PDB entry 1RYP | X-ray diffraction, 1.90 A resolution | chains C and D of the 28 polymer chains in the assembly

Chain C:
Molecule: 20S proteasome
Organism: Saccharomyces cerevisiae
Notes: EC 3.4.99.46; engineered mutation(s): CHAINS H, V, T1A, CHAIN L, Z, K33R
UniProtKB: P23638 (PSA4_YEAST); residue numbers follow UniProt; this construct covers 2-245
Sequence (244 residues; each row starts with the number of its first residue):
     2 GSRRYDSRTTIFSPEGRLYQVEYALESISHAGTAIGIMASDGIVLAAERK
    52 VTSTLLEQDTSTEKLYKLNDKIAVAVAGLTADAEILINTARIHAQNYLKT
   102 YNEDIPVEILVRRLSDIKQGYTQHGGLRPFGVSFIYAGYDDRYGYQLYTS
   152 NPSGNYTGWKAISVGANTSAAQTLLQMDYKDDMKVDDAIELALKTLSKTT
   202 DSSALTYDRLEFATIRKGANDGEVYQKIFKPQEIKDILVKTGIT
Curated features (UniProtKB/Swiss-Prot):
  - cross-link (Glycyl lysine isopeptide (Lys-Gly)): K100 (interchain with G-Cter in ubiquitin), K199 (interchain with G-Cter in ubiquitin), K231 (interchain with G-Cter in ubiquitin)

Chain D:
Molecule: 20S proteasome
Organism: Saccharomyces cerevisiae
Notes: EC 3.4.99.46; engineered mutation(s): CHAINS H, V, T1A, CHAIN L, Z, K33R
UniProtKB: P40303 (PSA7_YEAST); numbering as in UniProt (aligned over 3-243)
Sequence (241 residues; each row starts with the number of its first residue):
     3 GYDRALSIFSPDGHIFQVEYALEAVKRGTCAVGVKGKNCVVLGCERRSTL
    53 KLQDTRITPSKVSKIDSHVVLSFSGLNADSRILIEKARVEAQSHRLTLED
   103 PVTVEYLTRYVAGVQQRYTQSGGVRPFGVSTLIAGFDPRDDEPKLYQTEP
   153 SGIYSSWSAQTIGRNSKTVREFLEKNYDRKEPPATVEECVKLTVRSLLEV
   203 VQTGAKNIEITVVKPDSDIVALSSEEINQYVTQIEQEKQEQ
Curated features (UniProtKB/Swiss-Prot):
  - modified residue: T60 (Phosphothreonine)

Interface between chain C and chain D:
Pairs across the interface (67; chain C residue first):
  R4(C) - R6(D)  hydrogen bond (backbone-side chain)
  D7(C) - Y4(D)  hydrogen bond
  D7(C) - R6(D)  salt bridge
  R9(C) - R6(D)
  T11(C) - L8(D)
  T11(C) - R127(D)
  I12(C) - L8(D)  hydrophobic
  I12(C) - Q19(D)
  F13(C) - Q19(D)
  F13(C) - Y22(D)
  F13(C) - A23(D)  hydrophobic
  F13(C) - L78(D)  hydrophobic
  F13(C) - R127(D)
  F13(C) - P128(D)
  F13(C) - G130(D)
  S14(C) - Y22(D)
  P15(C) - Y22(D)  hydrophobic
  P15(C) - E25(D)
  E16(C) - E25(D)
  E16(C) - R29(D)  hydrogen bond (backbone-side chain)
  G17(C) - Y22(D)
  G17(C) - E25(D)
  G17(C) - A26(D)
  R18(C) - R29(D)
  L19(C) - R127(D)
  M39(C) - D56(D)
  S116(C) - R83(D)
  D117(C) - R83(D)  salt bridge
  Q120(C) - A80(D)
  Q120(C) - D81(D)
  Q120(C) - I84(D)
  T123(C) - R127(D)  hydrogen bond (backbone-side chain)
  Q124(C) - Y120(D)
  Q124(C) - G125(D)
  Q124(C) - V126(D)
  Q124(C) - R127(D)  hydrogen bond (backbone-backbone)
  Q124(C) - P128(D)
  Q124(C) - F129(D)
  H125(C) - G125(D)
  H125(C) - V126(D)
  G126(C) - Y4(D)
  G126(C) - G125(D)  hydrogen bond (backbone-backbone)
  G127(C) - Y4(D)
  Y144(C) - R58(D)  hydrogen bond (backbone-side chain)
  Y144(C) - I59(D)  hydrophobic
  Y146(C) - R58(D)  hydrogen bond (backbone-side chain)
  Q147(C) - I59(D)
  Y149(C) - I59(D)
  S154(C) - A80(D)
  G155(C) - A80(D)
  G155(C) - R83(D)  hydrogen bond (backbone-side chain)
  N156(C) - N79(D)  hydrogen bond
  Y157(C) - P61(D)
  Y157(C) - R83(D)
  G159(C) - Q55(D)
  G159(C) - D56(D)  hydrogen bond (backbone-backbone)
  G159(C) - T60(D)  hydrogen bond (backbone-side chain)
  W160(C) - L52(D)  hydrophobic
  W160(C) - L54(D)
  W160(C) - Q55(D)
  W160(C) - D56(D)
  K161(C) - L54(D)  hydrogen bond (backbone-backbone)
  K161(C) - Q55(D)
  A162(C) - L54(D)
  Q173(C) - L54(D)
  Q177(C) - K53(D)
  Q177(C) - L54(D)
Interface residues without a listed pair, chain C (41 interface residues in all): E109, R113, L148, T158, L176, Y180
Interface residues without a listed pair, chain D (32 interface residues in all): R49

In short:
The interface between chain C and chain D involves 41 residues on one side and 32 on the other; the contacts
include 13 hydrogen bonds and 2 salt bridges. Among the polar pairs are D7(C)-R6(D), D117(C)-R83(D) and
R4(C)-R6(D).
Here chain C is 20S proteasome and chain D is 20S proteasome, both from Saccharomyces cerevisiae. Entry 1RYP
(Crystal structure of the 20S proteasome from yeast at 2.4 angstroms resolution) was determined by X-ray
diffraction.
